Entry 8SXH (electron microscopy, 3.94 A resolution); this record covers chains F and I of the 12 polymer chains in the assembly.

# Chain F (and I)
Name: Carboxyl-terminal protease
From: Pseudomonas aeruginosa
Notes: chain I of this document is another copy of the same molecule, construct and numbering; everything in this record applies to it too
Reference sequence: A0A072ZJB8 (A0A072ZJB8_PSEAI); residue numbers follow UniProt; this construct covers 38-436
Sequence (403 residues; row label = number of the first residue in the row):
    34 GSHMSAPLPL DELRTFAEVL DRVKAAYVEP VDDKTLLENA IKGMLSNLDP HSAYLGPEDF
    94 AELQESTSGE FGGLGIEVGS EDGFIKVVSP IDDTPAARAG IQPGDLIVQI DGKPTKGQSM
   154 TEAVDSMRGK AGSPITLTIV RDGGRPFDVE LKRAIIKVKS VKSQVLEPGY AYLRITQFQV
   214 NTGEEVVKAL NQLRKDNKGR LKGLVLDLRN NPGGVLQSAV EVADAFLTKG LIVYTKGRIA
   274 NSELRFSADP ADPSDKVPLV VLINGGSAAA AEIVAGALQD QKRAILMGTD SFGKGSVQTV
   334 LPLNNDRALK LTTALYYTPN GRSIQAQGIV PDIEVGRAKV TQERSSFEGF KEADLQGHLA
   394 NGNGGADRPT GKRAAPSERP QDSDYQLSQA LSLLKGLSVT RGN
Not modelled in the structure: 34-37 (chain I: 34-37, 376-413)
Differences from the reference sequence: expression tag (34-37); engineered mutation Ala302 (Ser in A0A072ZJB8)
What the authors report for this chain:
  - mutagenesis - E385A, L388A: decreased catalytic activity
  - mutagenesis - F383A, L388M, N394A: unchanged catalytic activity

# How chain F and chain I interact
Contacting residue pairs (58):
  Ile318(F) with Thr433(I)
  Ile366(F) with Gly429(I); Val432(I), hydrophobic
  Arg370(F) with Gln375(I)
  Ala371(F) with Thr374(I); Gln375(I)
  Lys372(F) with Val373(I); Thr374(I), hydrogen bond (backbone-backbone)
  Val373(F) with Ala371(I), hydrophobic; Lys372(I); Val373(I), hydrophobic
  Thr374(F) with Ala371(I); Lys372(I), hydrogen bond (backbone-backbone)
  Gln375(F) with Arg370(I); Ala371(I)
  Glu376(F) with Arg370(I), salt bridge
  Phe383(F) with Phe325(I)
  Lys384(F) with Asp323(I); Ser324(I); Phe325(I)
  Glu385(F) with His84(I), salt bridge; Phe325(I), hydrogen bond (backbone-backbone); Gly326(I); Gln358(I)
  Leu388(F) with Pro83(I), hydrophobic
  Gln389(F) with Pro83(I)
  Gly390(F) with Pro83(I)
  Leu392(F) with Gln358(I), hydrogen bond (backbone-side chain)
  Ala393(F) with Gln358(I)
  Asn394(F) with Ser356(I); Gln358(I), hydrogen bond (backbone-side chain); Gln360(I), hydrogen bond
  Gly395(F) with Tyr350(I); Ser356(I), hydrogen bond (backbone-side chain)
  Asn396(F) with Ser356(I)
  Gly398(F) with Gln360(I)
  Asp400(F) with Ala359(I)
  Arg401(F) with Asp323(I); Ala359(I), hydrogen bond (backbone-backbone); Gln360(I), hydrogen bond (side chain-backbone)
  Tyr418(F) with Gln422(I)
  Gln422(F) with Gln422(I), hydrogen bond; Ser425(I)
  Ser425(F) with Ile366(I); Leu426(I)
  Leu426(F) with Leu430(I)
  Lys428(F) with Asp365(I); Ile366(I)
  Gly429(F) with Ile318(I); Ile366(I); Leu430(I)
  Leu430(F) with Leu430(I), hydrophobic; Thr433(I)
  Val432(F) with Lys315(I); Asp365(I)
  Thr433(F) with Ile318(I); Leu430(I); Arg434(I)
Interface residues without a listed pair, chain F (35 interface residues in all): Ala386, His391, Ala399
Interface residues without a listed pair, chain I (35 interface residues in all): Leu81, Ala317, Lys327, Leu348, Val363, Tyr418

# Overview
The chain F/chain I interface involves 35 residues from each chain; the contacts include 10 hydrogen bonds and
2 salt bridges. Among the polar pairs are Glu376(F)-Arg370(I), Glu385(F)-His84(I) and Leu392(F)-Gln358(I).
From the paper: E385A and L388A of chain F reduce catalytic activity; F383A, L388M and N394A of chain F leave
catalytic activity unchanged.
Both chains are Carboxyl-terminal protease (Pseudomonas aeruginosa). Entry 8SXH (Structure of the C-terminal
protease CtpA-LbcA complex of Pseudomonas aeruginosa) was determined by electron microscopy together with
8SXE, 8SXF and 8SXG from the same study.
